2ZO9 - chains B and C; structure by X-ray diffraction, 2.20 A resolution.

== Chain B (and C) ==
Molecule: Phosphohydrolase
From: Enterobacter aerogenes
Notes: EC 3.1.4.46; chain C of this document is another copy of the same molecule, construct and numbering; everything in this record applies to it too
Reference sequence: Q6XBH1 (Q6XBH1_ENTAE); residues 1-274 here = UniProt positions 1-274
Chain sequence (274 residues; each row starts with the number of its first residue):
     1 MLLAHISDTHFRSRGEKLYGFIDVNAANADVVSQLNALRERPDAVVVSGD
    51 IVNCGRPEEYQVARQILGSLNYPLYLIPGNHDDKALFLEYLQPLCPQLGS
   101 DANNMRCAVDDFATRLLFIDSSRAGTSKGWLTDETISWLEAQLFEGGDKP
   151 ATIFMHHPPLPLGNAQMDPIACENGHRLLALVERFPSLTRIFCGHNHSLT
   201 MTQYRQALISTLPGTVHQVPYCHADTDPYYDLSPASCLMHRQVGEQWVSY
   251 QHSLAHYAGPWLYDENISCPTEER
Disordered / not traced: 272-274
Metal / ion sites: Fe2+ near Asn80 (its only coordinating residue here)
Small-molecule neighbours: malonate ion (MLI): Asp8, His10, Asp50, Asn80, His81, Ser127, His156, Met167, Ile170, His195, His197
What the authors report for this chain:
  - binding site for malonate ion: Asn80, His81, His195

== Chain B / chain C interface ==
Residue-residue contacts (128):
  Tyr19(B) - Tyr263(C)
  Tyr19(B) - Ile267(C)  hydrophobic
  Tyr19(B) - Ser268(C)
  Phe21(B) - Trp261(C)  hydrophobic
  Glu40(B) - Cys222(C)
  Glu40(B) - His223(C)  hydrogen bond (side chain-backbone)
  Glu40(B) - Ala224(C)  hydrogen bond (side chain-backbone)
  Glu40(B) - Asp225(C)
  Asn53(B) - Ser268(C)  hydrogen bond
  Asn53(B) - Cys269(C)
  Cys54(B) - Ser268(C)
  Cys54(B) - Cys269(C)  disulfide
  Arg56(B) - Cys269(C)
  Arg56(B) - Pro270(C)  hydrogen bond (side chain-backbone)
  Leu160(B) - Gln246(C)
  Leu162(B) - Val243(C)
  Leu162(B) - Val248(C)
  Gly163(B) - Val243(C)
  Thr189(B) - Gln203(C)
  Arg190(B) - Gln203(C)  hydrogen bond
  Phe192(B) - Met201(C)  hydrophobic
  Leu199(B) - Leu199(C)  hydrophobic
  Leu199(B) - Ser249(C)
  Leu199(B) - Tyr250(C)
  Leu199(B) - Gln251(C)  hydrogen bond (backbone-backbone)
  Thr200(B) - Ser249(C)
  Thr200(B) - Tyr250(C)
  Met201(B) - Phe192(C)  hydrophobic
  Met201(B) - Met201(C)  hydrophobic
  Met201(B) - Ser210(C)
  Met201(B) - Leu238(C)  hydrophobic
  Met201(B) - Val248(C)
  Met201(B) - Ser249(C)  hydrogen bond (backbone-backbone)
  Thr202(B) - Arg190(C)
  Thr202(B) - Leu208(C)
  Thr202(B) - Gln246(C)  hydrogen bond
  Thr202(B) - Trp247(C)  hydrogen bond (side chain-backbone)
  Gln203(B) - Arg190(C)
  Gln203(B) - Gln203(C)
  Gln203(B) - Arg205(C)
  Gln203(B) - Gln206(C)
  Gln203(B) - Ala207(C)  hydrogen bond (side chain-backbone)
  Gln203(B) - Leu208(C)
  Gln203(B) - Gln246(C)
  Tyr204(B) - Gln246(C)
  Arg205(B) - Gln206(C)
  Gln206(B) - Gln203(C)  hydrogen bond (backbone-side chain)
  Gln206(B) - Arg205(C)
  Leu208(B) - Thr202(C)
  Leu208(B) - Leu208(C)  hydrophobic
  Ser210(B) - Met201(C)
  Tyr221(B) - Arg241(C)
  Tyr221(B) - Val243(C)
  Tyr221(B) - Tyr250(C)  hydrophobic
  Cys222(B) - Glu40(C)
  His223(B) - Glu40(C)  hydrogen bond (backbone-side chain)
  His223(B) - Arg241(C)
  Ala224(B) - Glu40(C)  hydrogen bond (backbone-side chain)
  Pro228(B) - Trp261(C)
  Pro228(B) - Leu262(C)
  Pro228(B) - Tyr263(C)  hydrogen bond (backbone-backbone)
  Tyr229(B) - Pro260(C)  hydrophobic
  Tyr229(B) - Trp261(C)
  Tyr229(B) - Leu262(C)  hydrophobic
  Tyr230(B) - Pro260(C)
  Tyr230(B) - Trp261(C)  hydrogen bond (backbone-backbone)
  Tyr230(B) - Leu262(C)
  Tyr230(B) - Tyr263(C)
  Asp231(B) - Tyr257(C)
  Asp231(B) - Ala258(C)
  Asp231(B) - Pro260(C)
  Asp231(B) - Trp261(C)
  Leu232(B) - Tyr257(C)
  Leu232(B) - Ala258(C)  hydrogen bond (backbone-backbone)
  Leu232(B) - Trp261(C)
  Ser233(B) - Tyr257(C)
  Pro234(B) - Pro234(C)  hydrophobic
  Pro234(B) - Ser253(C)
  Pro234(B) - Ala255(C)  hydrophobic
  Leu238(B) - Met201(C)  hydrophobic
  Arg241(B) - Tyr221(C)
  Arg241(B) - His223(C)
  Val243(B) - Leu162(C)
  Val243(B) - Gly163(C)
  Val243(B) - Tyr221(C)
  Gln246(B) - Leu160(C)
  Gln246(B) - Thr202(C)  hydrogen bond
  Gln246(B) - Gln203(C)
  Gln246(B) - Tyr204(C)
  Trp247(B) - Thr202(C)  hydrogen bond (backbone-side chain)
  Val248(B) - Leu162(C)
  Val248(B) - Met201(C)
  Ser249(B) - Thr200(C)
  Ser249(B) - Met201(C)  hydrogen bond (backbone-backbone)
  Tyr250(B) - Leu199(C)
  Tyr250(B) - Thr200(C)
  Tyr250(B) - Tyr221(C)  hydrophobic
  Gln251(B) - Leu199(C)  hydrogen bond (backbone-backbone)
  Gln251(B) - Gln251(C)  hydrogen bond
  Ser253(B) - Pro234(C)
  Tyr257(B) - Asp231(C)
  Tyr257(B) - Leu232(C)
  Tyr257(B) - Ser233(C)
  Ala258(B) - Asp231(C)
  Ala258(B) - Leu232(C)  hydrogen bond (backbone-backbone)
  Pro260(B) - Tyr229(C)  hydrophobic
  Pro260(B) - Tyr230(C)
  Trp261(B) - Phe21(C)  hydrophobic
  Trp261(B) - Pro228(C)
  Trp261(B) - Tyr229(C)
  Trp261(B) - Tyr230(C)  hydrogen bond (backbone-backbone)
  Trp261(B) - Asp231(C)
  Trp261(B) - Leu232(C)
  Leu262(B) - Asp227(C)
  Leu262(B) - Pro228(C)
  Leu262(B) - Tyr229(C)  hydrophobic
  Leu262(B) - Tyr230(C)
  Tyr263(B) - Tyr19(C)
  Tyr263(B) - Pro228(C)  hydrogen bond (backbone-backbone)
  Tyr263(B) - Tyr230(C)
  Ile267(B) - Tyr19(C)  hydrophobic
  Ser268(B) - Tyr19(C)
  Ser268(B) - Asn53(C)  hydrogen bond
  Ser268(B) - Cys54(C)
  Cys269(B) - Asn53(C)
  Cys269(B) - Cys54(C)  disulfide
  Cys269(B) - Arg56(C)
  Pro270(B) - Arg56(C)  hydrogen bond (backbone-side chain)
Other interface residues (no listed pair), chain B (58 interface residues in all): Arg12, Asp225, Asp227, Ala255, Gly259
Other interface residues (no listed pair), chain C (59 interface residues in all): Arg12, His81, Gly259
Inter-chain disulfides: Cys54(B)-Cys269(C), Cys269(B)-Cys54(C)

== Overview ==
The interface between chain B and chain C involves 58 residues on one side and 59 on the other; the contacts
include 2 disulfide bonds and 26 hydrogen bonds. Among the polar pairs are Glu40(B)-His223(C),
Glu40(B)-Ala224(C) and Asn53(B)-Ser268(C). From the paper: a binding site for malonate ion at Asn80(B),
His81(B) and His195(B).
Chain B and chain C are both Phosphohydrolase (Enterobacter aerogenes); the structure, Malonate-bound
structure of the glycerophosphodiesterase from Enterobacter aerogenes (GpdQ) and characterization of the
native Fe2+ metal ..., was determined by X-ray diffraction together with 2ZOA from the same study.
